PDB entry 8Y6U | electron microscopy, 3.97 A resolution | chains 1 and F of the 11 polymer chains in the assembly

== Chain 1 ==
Molecule: Non-template promoter DNA
Source organism: Escherichia coli
Sequence (92 nucleotides; numbered -4 to 87; the number before each row is that of its first residue; numbers below 1 keep their minus sign (DG-4 is residue -4)):
    -4 GTAACCTATT AGTTTTTTTA ATCTGAGCCA TTATAAATTG TCCGTTGAGC TTCTACCAGC
    56 AAATACCTAT AATGGGAGCT GTCACGGATG CA
Not modelled in the structure: -4 to 19

== Chain F ==
Molecule: RNA polymerase sigma factor RpoD
Source organism: Escherichia coli
UniProtKB: Q0P6L9 (Q0P6L9_ECOLX); numbering as in UniProt (aligned over 1-613)
Sequence (613 residues; numbered 1 to 613; the number before each row is that of its first residue):
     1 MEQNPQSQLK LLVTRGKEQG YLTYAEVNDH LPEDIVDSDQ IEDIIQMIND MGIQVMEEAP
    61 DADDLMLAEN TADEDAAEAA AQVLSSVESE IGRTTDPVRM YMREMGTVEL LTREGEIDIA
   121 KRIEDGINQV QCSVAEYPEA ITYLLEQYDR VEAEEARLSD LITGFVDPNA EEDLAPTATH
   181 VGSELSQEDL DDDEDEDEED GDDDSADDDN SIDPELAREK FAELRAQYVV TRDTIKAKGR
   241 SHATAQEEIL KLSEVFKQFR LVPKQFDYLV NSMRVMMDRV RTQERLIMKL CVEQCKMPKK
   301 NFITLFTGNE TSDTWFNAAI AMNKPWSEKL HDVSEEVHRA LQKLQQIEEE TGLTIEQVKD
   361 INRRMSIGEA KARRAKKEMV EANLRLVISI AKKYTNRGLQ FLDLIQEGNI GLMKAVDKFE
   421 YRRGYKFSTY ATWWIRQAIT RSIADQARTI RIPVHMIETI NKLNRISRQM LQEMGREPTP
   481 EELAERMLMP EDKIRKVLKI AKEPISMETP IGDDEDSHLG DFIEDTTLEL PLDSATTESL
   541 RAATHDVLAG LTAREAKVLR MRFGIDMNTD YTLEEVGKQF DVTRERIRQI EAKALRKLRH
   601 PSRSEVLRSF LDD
Not modelled in the structure: 1-78, 172-209, 396

== Interface between chain 1 and chain F ==
Pairs across the interface (55):
  DG39(1) - Asp581(F)  sugar contact
  DG39(1) - Thr583(F)  sugar contact
  DG39(1) - Glu585(F)  base contact
  DG39(1) - Arg586(F)  salt bridge to the phosphate
  DT40(1) - Val582(F)  phosphate contact
  DT40(1) - Thr583(F)  hydrogen bond to the phosphate
  DT40(1) - Glu585(F)  base contact
  DT41(1) - Glu585(F)  base contact
  DA58(1) - Pro453(F)  phosphate contact
  DA58(1) - Met456(F)  phosphate contact
  DT59(1) - Arg451(F)  salt bridge to the phosphate
  DT59(1) - Pro453(F)  phosphate contact
  DA60(1) - Arg441(F)  salt bridge to the phosphate
  DC61(1) - Arg441(F)  salt bridge to the phosphate
  DC62(1) - Lys418(F)  salt bridge to the phosphate
  DC62(1) - Trp434(F)  phosphate contact
  DC62(1) - Gln437(F)  base contact
  DT63(1) - Tyr430(F)  hydrogen bond to the phosphate
  DT63(1) - Trp433(F)  base contact
  DT63(1) - Trp434(F)  base contact
  DT63(1) - Gln437(F)  base contact
  DA64(1) - Lys418(F)  hydrogen bond to the base
  DA64(1) - Phe419(F)  base contact
  DA64(1) - Glu420(F)  hydrogen bond to the base
  DA64(1) - Arg423(F)  base contact
  DA64(1) - Tyr425(F)  phosphate contact
  DA64(1) - Tyr430(F)  stacking on the base
  DA64(1) - Trp433(F)  sugar contact
  DT65(1) - Tyr425(F)  phosphate contact
  DT65(1) - Thr429(F)  sugar contact
  DA66(1) - Tyr425(F)  phosphate contact
  DA66(1) - Lys426(F)  hydrogen bond to the phosphate
  DA66(1) - Ser428(F)  sugar contact
  DA66(1) - Thr429(F)  phosphate contact
  DA67(1) - Lys426(F)  phosphate contact
  DA67(1) - Ser428(F)  hydrogen bond to the phosphate
  DA67(1) - Thr429(F)  base contact
  DA67(1) - Thr432(F)  base contact
  DT68(1) - Leu110(F)  base contact
  DT68(1) - Ala382(F)  base contact
  DT68(1) - Asn383(F)  hydrogen bond to the base
  DT68(1) - Arg385(F)  sugar contact
  DT68(1) - Leu386(F)  hydrogen bond to the sugar
  DT68(1) - Ser389(F)  sugar contact
  DG69(1) - Met102(F)  base contact
  DG69(1) - Gly106(F)  base contact
  DG69(1) - Arg385(F)  hydrogen bond to the base
  DG69(1) - Ile388(F)  sugar contact
  DG69(1) - Ser389(F)  hydrogen bond to the phosphate
  DG70(1) - Asp96(F)  hydrogen bond to the base
  DG70(1) - Val98(F)  base contact
  DG70(1) - Arg99(F)  base contact
  DG70(1) - Met102(F)  base contact
  DG70(1) - Lys392(F)  hydrogen bond to the sugar
  DG71(1) - Arg99(F)  base contact
Other interface residues (no listed pair), chain 1 (18 interface residues in all): DC38
Other interface residues (no listed pair), chain F (39 interface residues in all): Arg103, Lys414, Val454, Arg584

== In short ==
18 residues of chain 1 face 39 of chain F across their interface; the contacts include 12 hydrogen bonds, 5
salt bridges and 1 aromatic stacking contact. Among the polar pairs are DA64(1)-Lys418(F), DA64(1)-Glu420(F)
and DT68(1)-Asn383(F).
Here chain 1 is Non-template promoter DNA and chain F is RNA polymerase sigma factor RpoD, both from
Escherichia coli. Entry 8Y6U (Cryo-EM structure of E.coli transcription initiation complex with transcription
factor GcvA) was determined by electron microscopy.
